Entry 7KAM (electron microscopy, 3.80 A resolution); this record covers chains D and F of the 7 polymer chains in the assembly.

Chain D:
Molecule: Protein transport protein Sec63
From: Thermomyces lanuginosus
Chain sequence (719 residues; numbered -14 to 704 plus 2 insertion-coded residues; 2 numbers in that range are skipped by the numbering (no residue carries them; nothing is unmodelled there); the number before each row is that of its first residue; a row labelled like 184A-184B holds insertion residues (184A, then the next letters in order); numbers below 1 keep their minus sign (Gly-14 is residue -14)):
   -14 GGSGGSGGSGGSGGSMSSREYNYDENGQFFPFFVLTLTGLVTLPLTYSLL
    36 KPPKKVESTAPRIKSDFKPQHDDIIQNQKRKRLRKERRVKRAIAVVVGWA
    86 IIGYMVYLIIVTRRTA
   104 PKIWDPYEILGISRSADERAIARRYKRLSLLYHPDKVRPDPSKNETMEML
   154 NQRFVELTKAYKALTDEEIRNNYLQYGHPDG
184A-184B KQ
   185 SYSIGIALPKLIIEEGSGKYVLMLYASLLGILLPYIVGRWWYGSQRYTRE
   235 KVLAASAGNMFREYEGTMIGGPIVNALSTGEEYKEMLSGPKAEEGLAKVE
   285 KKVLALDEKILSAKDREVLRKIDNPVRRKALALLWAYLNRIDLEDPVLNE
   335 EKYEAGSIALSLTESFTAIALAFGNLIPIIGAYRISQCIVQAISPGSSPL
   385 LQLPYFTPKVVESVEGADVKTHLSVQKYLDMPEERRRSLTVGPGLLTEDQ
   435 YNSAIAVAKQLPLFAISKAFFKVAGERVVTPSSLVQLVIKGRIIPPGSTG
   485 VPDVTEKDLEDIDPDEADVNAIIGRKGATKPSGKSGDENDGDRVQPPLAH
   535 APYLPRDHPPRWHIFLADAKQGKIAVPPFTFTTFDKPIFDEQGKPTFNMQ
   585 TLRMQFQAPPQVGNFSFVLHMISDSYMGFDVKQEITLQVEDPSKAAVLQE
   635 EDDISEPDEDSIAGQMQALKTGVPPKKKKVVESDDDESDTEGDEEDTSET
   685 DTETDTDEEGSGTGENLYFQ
Not modelled in the structure: -14 to 4, 36-44, 104-183, 184A-184B, 482-526, 571-579, 626-704

Chain F:
Molecule: Protein transport protein Sec72
From: Thermomyces lanuginosus
Chain sequence (214 residues; numbered 1 to 214; the number before each row is that of its first residue):
     1 MSSDLDTYTHYPLHLDPSSKAVSLATTEGQTPAQTEAVEAELQQLNALHR
    51 SLISLDPPNVPPPPLPINPKRSAQITKLKETANTAYKRGNHGEAVRLYSY
   101 AIEMAAGRPGWEPVNLAREELSGLYANRAQAHMAQQMWPEGWVDAKCSVE
   151 SKPVGNAKGWWRGGKCLVEMGRYDEARAWIEQALGIEGPASDGGKELAAL
   201 LEEIKAGSQRRQGS
Not modelled in the structure: 1-6, 28, 188-190, 205-214

Chain D / chain F interface:
Contacting residue pairs - 6 pairs, chain D then chain F:
  Lys305(D) - Glu36(F)  salt bridge
  Lys404(D) - Arg172(F)
  Lys404(D) - Glu175(F)
  Ala553(D) - Gly185(F)
  Ala553(D) - Ile186(F)
  Lys616(D) - Glu181(F)  salt bridge
Other interface residues (no listed pair), chain D (7 interface residues in all): Thr405, Lys554, Glu618
Other interface residues (no listed pair), chain F (7 interface residues in all): Asp174

In short:
The chain D/chain F interface involves 7 residues from each chain, with 2 salt bridges. Among the polar pairs
are Lys305(D)-Glu36(F) and Lys616(D)-Glu181(F).
Chain D is Protein transport protein Sec63 and chain F is Protein transport protein Sec72, both from
Thermomyces lanuginosus; the structure, Cryo-EM structure of the Sec complex from T. lanuginosus, wild-type,
class with Sec62, plug-closed conformation, was determined by electron microscopy (same publication as 7KAH,
7KAI, 7KAJ, 7KAK, 7KAL, 7KAN and 8 further entries).
